PDB entry 7JRG | electron microscopy, 3.20 A resolution | chains M and N of the 20 polymer chains in the assembly

# Chain M
Protein: Mitochondrial-processing peptidase subunit beta, mitochondrial isoform X1
Source organism: Vigna radiata var. radiata
Reference sequence: A0A1S3TWG4 (A0A1S3TWG4_VIGRR); residue numbers follow UniProt; this construct covers 1-527
Sequence (527 residues; each row starts with the number of its first residue):
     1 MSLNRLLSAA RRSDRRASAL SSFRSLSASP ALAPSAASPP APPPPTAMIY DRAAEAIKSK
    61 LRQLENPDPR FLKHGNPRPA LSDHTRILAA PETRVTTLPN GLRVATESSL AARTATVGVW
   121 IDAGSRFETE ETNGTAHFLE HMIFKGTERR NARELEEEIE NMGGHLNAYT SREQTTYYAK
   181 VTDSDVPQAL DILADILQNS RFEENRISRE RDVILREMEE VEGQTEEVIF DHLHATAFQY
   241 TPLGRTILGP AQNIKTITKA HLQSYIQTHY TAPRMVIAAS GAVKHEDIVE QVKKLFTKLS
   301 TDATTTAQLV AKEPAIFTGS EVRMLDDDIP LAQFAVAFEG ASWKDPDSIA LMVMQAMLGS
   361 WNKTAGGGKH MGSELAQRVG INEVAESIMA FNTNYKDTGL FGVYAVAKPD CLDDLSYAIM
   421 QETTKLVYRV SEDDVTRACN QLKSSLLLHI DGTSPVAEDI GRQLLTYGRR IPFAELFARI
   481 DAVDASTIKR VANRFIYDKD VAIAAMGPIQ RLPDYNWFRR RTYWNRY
Not modelled in the structure: 1-40
Bound ions: Zn2+: H137, H141, E217
Small-molecule neighbours: 1,2-diacyl-sn-glycero-3-phosphocholine (PC1): Y497, D498, Y523, N525
From the paper describing this entry:
  - catalytic residues: H137, H141, E217
  - catalytic residues: E140 (by similarity / conservation)

# Chain N
Protein: Alpha-MPP
Source organism: Vigna radiata var. radiata
Reference sequence: A0A1S3VF71 (A0A1S3VF71_VIGRR); residue numbers follow UniProt; this construct covers 1-506
Sequence (506 residues; each row starts with the number of its first residue):
     1 MYRAAASSFR RHLKGHGSKL GSTRSSTSAA VAARTSKGGL FSWLTGERSS SLPSLDIPLG
    61 GVVLPDPLPD SVEQSKTKIT TLSNGLKIAS ETSPNPAASI GLYLDCGSIY ETPFSSGASH
   121 LLERMAFKST TNRSHFRIVR EVEAIGGNIG ASASREQMGY TFDALKTYVP QMVELLVDCV
   181 RNPAFLDWEV NEELRKVKAE LGELSNNPQG LLLEAIHSAG YSGALAYPLL APEAALNRLD
   241 GPSLEEFVAE NYTAPRMVLA AAGVEHEELV SIAEPLLSDL PNVPRPDEPK SVYVGGDFRR
   301 HGESGGTHVA LAFEVPGGWH KEKDAIVLTV LQMLMGGGGS FSAGGPGKGM HSRLYLRVLN
   361 EYQQIQSFSA FNSIFNNTGL FGIYASTSPD FAPKAVDIAA KELIAIASPG QVTQVQLDRA
   421 KKSTKSAVLM NLESRMIASE DIGRQILTYG ERKPLEQFLK AVDEITLNDI TKISQKIISS
   481 PLTMASYGDV LSVPSYESVN RKFHAK
Not modelled in the structure: 1-49, 505-506

# Chain M / chain N interface
Residue-residue contacts (138; chain M residue first):
  K60(M) with F185(N); L186(N); E245(N), salt bridge
  Q63(M) with T131(N)
  L64(M) with L186(N), hydrophobic
  D68(M) with N132(N)
  R70(M) with R181(N); P275(N), hydrogen bond (side chain-backbone); L276(N); D279(N), salt bridge
  F71(M) with N132(N); R133(N), hydrogen bond (backbone-side chain); E174(N); V177(N), hydrophobic; D178(N); R181(N); N182(N); L276(N), hydrophobic
  L72(M) with N132(N); R133(N); R137(N); E174(N), hydrogen bond (backbone-side chain)
  K73(M) with E174(N), hydrogen bond (backbone-side chain)
  H74(M) with P170(N); Q171(N); E174(N), salt bridge
  G75(M) with R133(N); E141(N)
  P77(M) with R137(N); R140(N); E141(N); A144(N)
  P79(M) with A144(N), hydrophobic
  S82(M) with Y168(N)
  H84(M) with L165(N); T167(N), hydrogen bond; Y168(N), hydrogen bond
  T85(M) with P65(N)
  I87(M) with P96(N), hydrophobic; K166(N); T167(N)
  L88(M) with P65(N)
  A89(M) with L68(N); P94(N)
  A90(M) with P67(N); L68(N)
  P91(M) with P67(N), hydrophobic; L68(N)
  E92(M) with P67(N)
  R94(M) with D70(N), salt bridge
  S108(M) with D70(N)
  L110(M) with D70(N); S71(N)
  A111(M) with S71(N); E73(N); Q74(N), hydrogen bond (backbone-side chain)
  R113(M) with L429(N); L459(N)
  T114(M) with L429(N); M430(N); E433(N), hydrogen bond
  F144(M) with G344(N)
  R153(M) with H351(N)
  E156(M) with P346(N); M350(N); H351(N), salt bridge
  E157(M) with H351(N); R419(N)
  I159(M) with P346(N), hydrophobic
  E160(M) with G347(N), hydrogen bond (side chain-backbone); K348(N); G349(N), hydrogen bond (side chain-backbone); M350(N), hydrogen bond (side chain-backbone); H351(N), hydrogen bond (side chain-backbone); R419(N)
  N161(M) with R419(N); K422(N)
  M162(M) with K422(N)
  G163(M) with S426(N), hydrogen bond (backbone-side chain)
  G164(M) with G347(N)
  H165(M) with P346(N); G347(N)
  L166(M) with P346(N), hydrogen bond (backbone-backbone)
  N167(M) with G344(N)
  K180(M) with M430(N)
  V181(M) with M430(N)
  R216(M) with F341(N), hydrogen bond (side chain-backbone)
  E220(M) with F341(N)
  W343(M) with L55(N)
  K344(M) with S54(N); L55(N); D56(N), salt bridge
  D345(M) with L55(N)
  P346(M) with L52(N), hydrophobic
  S348(M) with L55(N)
  G366(M) with K128(N); H135(N)
  G367(M) with H135(N); V139(N)
  H370(M) with H135(N); F136(N); V139(N)
  M371(M) with R140(N), hydrogen bond (backbone-side chain); E143(N)
  G372(M) with E143(N), hydrogen bond (backbone-side chain)
  Q377(M) with R140(N)
  R437(M) with R140(N); E143(N)
  N440(M) with A144(N), hydrogen bond (side chain-backbone)
  Q441(M) with E143(N)
  S444(M) with I145(N), hydrogen bond (side chain-backbone); G146(N); L165(N)
  L447(M) with L165(N), hydrophobic
  L448(M) with A97(N), hydrophobic; N148(N); R435(N), hydrogen bond (backbone-side chain)
  D451(M) with S434(N), hydrogen bond; R435(N), salt bridge
  T453(M) with E433(N), hydrogen bond
  Y467(M) with L55(N), hydrophobic; D56(N)
  R469(M) with L55(N), hydrogen bond (side chain-backbone); D56(N); I57(N), hydrogen bond (side chain-backbone)
  I471(M) with L55(N), hydrophobic
  A474(M) with V62(N), hydrophobic; L64(N), hydrophobic; P65(N)
  E475(M) with I57(N); P58(N); L59(N)
  A478(M) with L59(N), hydrophobic
  R479(M) with P53(N); L55(N); I57(N), hydrogen bond (side chain-backbone); L59(N)
  R490(M) with S50(N)
Other interface residues (no listed pair), chain M (80 interface residues in all): I57, L61, N66, P67, N76, S109, T182, K363, G452
Other interface residues (no listed pair), chain N (82 interface residues in all): V63, D66, N95, D163, A164, D187, W188, K196, S340, G345, V415, S423

# Overview
80 residues of chain M and 82 residues of chain N are in contact; the contacts include 25 hydrogen bonds and 7
salt bridges. Polar contacts include K60(M)-E245(N), R70(M)-D279(N) and H74(M)-E174(N). Ligands of chain M:
1,2-diacyl-sn-glycero-3-phosphocholine. The Zn2+ site is built by H137(M), H141(M) and E217(M). The paper
reports catalytic residues H137(M), H141(M) and E217(M) among others.
Chain M is Mitochondrial-processing peptidase subunit beta, mitochondrial isoform X1 and chain N is Alpha-MPP,
both from Vigna radiata var. radiata; the structure, Plant Mitochondrial complex III2 from Vigna radiata, was
determined by electron microscopy.
